PDB entry 8PUK | X-ray diffraction, 2.67 A resolution | chains A and B

# Chain A
Name: Chilob 7/4 H2 heavy chain T219C/C224S
Organism: Homo sapiens
Sequence (231 residues; numbered 1 to 231; the number before each row is that of its first residue):
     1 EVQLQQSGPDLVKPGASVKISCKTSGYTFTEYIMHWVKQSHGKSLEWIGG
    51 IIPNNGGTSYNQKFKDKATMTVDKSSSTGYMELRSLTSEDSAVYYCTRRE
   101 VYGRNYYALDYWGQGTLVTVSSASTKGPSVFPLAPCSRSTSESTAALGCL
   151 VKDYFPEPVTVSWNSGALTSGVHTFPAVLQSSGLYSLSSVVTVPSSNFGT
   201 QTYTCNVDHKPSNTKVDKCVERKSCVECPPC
Unresolved in the structure: 103-105, 138-141, 196-198, 228-231
Disulfide bonds: C22-C96, C136-C225, C149-C205

# Chain B
Name: Chilob 7/4 H2 kappa chain E123C/C214S
Organism: Homo sapiens
Sequence (214 residues; each row starts with the number of its first residue):
     1 DIQMTQTTSSLSASLGDRVTITCSASQGINNYLNWYQQKPDGTVKLLIYY
    51 TSSLHSGVPSRFSGSGSGTDYSLTISNLEPEDIATYYCQQYSNLPYTFGG
   101 GTKLEIKRTVAAPSVFIFPPSDCQLKSGTASVVCLLNNFYPREAKVQWKV
   151 DNALQSGNSQESVTEQDSKDSTYSLSSTLTLSKADYEKHKVYACEVTHQG
   201 LSSPVTKSFNRGES
Unresolved in the structure: 213-214
Disulfide bonds: C23-C88, C134-C194

# How chain A and chain B interact
Pairs across the interface - 61 pairs, chain A then chain B:
  Q39(A) - Q38(B)  hydrogen bond
  Q39(A) - Y87(B)
  K43(A) - Y87(B)  hydrogen bond (backbone-side chain)
  L45(A) - Y87(B)  hydrophobic
  L45(A) - F98(B)
  W47(A) - L94(B)  hydrophobic
  W47(A) - P95(B)  hydrophobic
  W47(A) - Y96(B)
  N61(A) - P95(B)
  Y95(A) - Q38(B)  hydrogen bond
  Y95(A) - G42(B)  hydrogen bond (side chain-backbone)
  Y95(A) - V44(B)
  R99(A) - Y96(B)  hydrogen bond
  Y102(A) - Y49(B)
  Y102(A) - H55(B)  hydrogen bond
  Y106(A) - Y91(B)  hydrophobic
  Y107(A) - N34(B)  hydrogen bond (backbone-side chain)
  Y107(A) - Y91(B)
  Y107(A) - Y96(B)
  A108(A) - N34(B)
  A108(A) - L46(B)  hydrophobic
  L109(A) - Y36(B)  hydrogen bond (backbone-side chain)
  L109(A) - L46(B)
  D110(A) - L46(B)
  D110(A) - H55(B)
  W112(A) - Y36(B)
  W112(A) - V44(B)
  F131(A) - S121(B)
  F131(A) - C123(B)
  F131(A) - Q124(B)
  P132(A) - S121(B)
  L133(A) - F118(B)
  A134(A) - F118(B)
  A134(A) - P119(B)
  P135(A) - F118(B)
  C136(A) - P119(B)  hydrophobic
  T144(A) - F116(B)
  A146(A) - F116(B)  hydrophobic
  A146(A) - F118(B)
  L147(A) - F118(B)  hydrophobic
  L150(A) - S131(B)
  K152(A) - Q124(B)
  K152(A) - T129(B)
  K152(A) - S131(B)
  H173(A) - N137(B)  hydrogen bond
  H173(A) - N138(B)
  H173(A) - S174(B)
  F175(A) - L135(B)  hydrophobic
  F175(A) - S162(B)
  F175(A) - T164(B)
  F175(A) - S174(B)
  F175(A) - L175(B)
  F175(A) - S176(B)
  P176(A) - S162(B)  hydrogen bond (backbone-side chain)
  P176(A) - V163(B)
  V178(A) - Q160(B)
  V178(A) - E161(B)
  L179(A) - Q160(B)  hydrogen bond (backbone-side chain)
  S188(A) - S176(B)  hydrogen bond
  V190(A) - L135(B)  hydrophobic
  T192(A) - N137(B)
Also at the interface, not in a pair above, chain A (39 interface residues in all): H35, S59, A145, G148, T174, Q180
Also at the interface, not in a pair above, chain B (42 interface residues in all): Y32, Y50, K103, I117, V133, E165, D167, T178, F209
Cross-chain cystine bridges: C219(A)-C123(B)

# In short
39 residues of chain A and 42 residues of chain B are in contact; the contacts include 1 disulfide bond and 12
hydrogen bonds. Polar contacts include Q39(A)-Q38(B), K43(A)-Y87(B) and Y95(A)-Q38(B).
Here chain A is Chilob 7/4 H2 heavy chain T219C/C224S and chain B is Chilob 7/4 H2 kappa chain E123C/C214S,
both from Homo sapiens. Entry 8PUK (ChiLob 7/4 H2 HC-T219C/C224S Kappa LC-E123C/C214S F(ab')2) was determined
by X-ray diffraction, deposited together with 8PUL.
